5I5Q - chain A; structure by X-ray diffraction, 1.42 A resolution.

Chain A:
Molecule: Lysozyme C
Organism: Gallus gallus
Notes: EC 3.2.1.17
Reference sequence: P00698 (LYSC_CHICK); residues 1-129 here correspond to UniProt positions 19-147 (UniProt number = residue number + 18)
Chain sequence (129 residues; each row starts with the number of its first residue):
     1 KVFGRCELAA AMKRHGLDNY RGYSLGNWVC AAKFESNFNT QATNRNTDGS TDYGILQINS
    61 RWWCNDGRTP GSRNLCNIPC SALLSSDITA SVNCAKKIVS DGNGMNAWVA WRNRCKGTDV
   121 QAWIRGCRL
Disordered / not traced: 129
Disulfides: C6-C127, C30-C115, C64-C80, C76-C94
Bound ions: platinum (II) ion near H15 (its only coordinating residue here)
Curated features (UniProtKB/Swiss-Prot):
  - active site: E35, D52
  - binding site (substrate): D101

In short:
UniProt lists active-site residues E35 and D52 and substrate-binding residue D101.
Chain A is Lysozyme C (Gallus gallus); the structure, Re refinement of 4mwn, was determined by X-ray
diffraction (same publication as 5HMV, 5HQ1 and 5IDD).
